PDB entry 6ZDQ | X-ray diffraction, 2.98 A resolution | chains A and C

Chain A:
Protein: Telomerase reverse transcriptase
Organism: Candida albicans SC5314
Notes: EC 2.7.7.49
Reference sequence: A0A1D8PEA0 (A0A1D8PEA0_CANAL); numbering as in UniProt (aligned over 177-867)
Amino-acid sequence (697 residues; row label = number of the first residue in the row):
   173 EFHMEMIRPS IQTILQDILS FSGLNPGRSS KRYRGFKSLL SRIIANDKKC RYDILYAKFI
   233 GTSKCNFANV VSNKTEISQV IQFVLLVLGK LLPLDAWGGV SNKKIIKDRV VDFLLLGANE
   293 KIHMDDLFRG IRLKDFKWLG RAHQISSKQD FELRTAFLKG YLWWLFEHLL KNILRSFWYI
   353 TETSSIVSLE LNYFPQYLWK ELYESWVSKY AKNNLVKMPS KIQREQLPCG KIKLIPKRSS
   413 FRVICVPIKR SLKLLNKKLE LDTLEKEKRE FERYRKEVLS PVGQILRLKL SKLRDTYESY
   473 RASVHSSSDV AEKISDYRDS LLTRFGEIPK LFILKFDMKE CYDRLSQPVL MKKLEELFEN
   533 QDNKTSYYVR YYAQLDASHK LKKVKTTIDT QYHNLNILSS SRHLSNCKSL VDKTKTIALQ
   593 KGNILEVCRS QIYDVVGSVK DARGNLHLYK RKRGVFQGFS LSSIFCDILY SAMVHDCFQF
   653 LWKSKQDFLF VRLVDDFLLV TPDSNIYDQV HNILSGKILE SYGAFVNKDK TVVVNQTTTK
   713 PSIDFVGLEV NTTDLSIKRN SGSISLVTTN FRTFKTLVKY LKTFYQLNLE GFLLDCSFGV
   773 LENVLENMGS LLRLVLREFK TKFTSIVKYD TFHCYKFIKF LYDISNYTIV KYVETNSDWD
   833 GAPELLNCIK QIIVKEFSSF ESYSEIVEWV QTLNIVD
Not modelled in the structure: 173-174, 552-564, 578-582
Differences from the reference sequence: expression tag (173-176, 868-869)
From the paper describing this entry:
  - catalytic residues: Asp509, Asp667, Asp668
  - mutagenesis - D509A, D667A, D668A: abolished catalytic activity
  - conformationally variable residues (order/disorder transition): Lys552 to Tyr564, Asn578 to Leu582

Chain C:
Molecule: 65-nt RNA strand
Sequence (65 nucleotides; each row starts with the number of its first residue; note: 3 numbers in that range are skipped by the numbering (no residue carries them; nothing is unmodelled there)):
  1259 GGC
  1263 AAGGGCUUCC CGAAUUGUGG AUAG
  1288 UUCAAUACUC GAAAAAAUUG GAAGUAGGGU AUGUU
  1324 GCC

Chain A / chain C interface:
Residue-residue contacts (77; chain A residue first):
  Ser182(A) - U1277(C)  base contact
  Ile183(A) - U1277(C)  base contact
  Pro198(A) - U1269(C)  phosphate contact
  Gly199(A) - U1269(C)  hydrogen bond to the phosphate
  Gly199(A) - U1270(C)  phosphate contact
  Arg200(A) - U1270(C)  salt bridge to the phosphate
  Arg200(A) - C1271(C)  salt bridge to the phosphate
  Ser201(A) - U1270(C)  hydrogen bond to the phosphate
  Ser201(A) - C1271(C)  phosphate contact
  Lys203(A) - C1272(C)  base contact
  Lys203(A) - G1281(C)  hydrogen bond to the base
  Lys203(A) - G1282(C)  hydrogen bond to the base
  Arg204(A) - G1267(C)  hydrogen bond to the phosphate
  Arg204(A) - C1268(C)  salt bridge to the phosphate
  Arg206(A) - G1279(C)  hydrogen bond to the base
  Arg206(A) - G1281(C)  hydrogen bond to the base
  Ser210(A) - G1279(C)  hydrogen bond to the phosphate
  Ser210(A) - U1280(C)  phosphate contact
  Ile216(A) - U1277(C)  base contact
  Lys220(A) - U1277(C)  base contact
  Asp297(A) - A1294(C)  hydrogen bond to the sugar
  Asp297(A) - C1295(C)  sugar contact
  Arg301(A) - U1317(C)  hydrogen bond to the sugar
  Arg301(A) - A1318(C)  sugar contact
  Gly302(A) - A1318(C)  hydrogen bond to the sugar
  Gly302(A) - U1319(C)  phosphate contact
  Ile303(A) - U1319(C)  sugar contact
  Arg304(A) - U1319(C)  salt bridge to the phosphate
  Arg304(A) - G1320(C)  phosphate contact
  Leu305(A) - U1319(C)  hydrogen bond to the phosphate
  Leu305(A) - G1320(C)  hydrogen bond to the phosphate
  Lys306(A) - G1320(C)  hydrogen bond to the phosphate
  Arg313(A) - G1267(C)  phosphate contact
  Arg313(A) - G1281(C)  salt bridge to the phosphate
  Ile317(A) - A1291(C)  base contact
  Ser318(A) - G1266(C)  hydrogen bond to the sugar
  Ser318(A) - A1291(C)  base contact
  Ser319(A) - G1266(C)  base contact
  Ser319(A) - G1267(C)  hydrogen bond to the sugar
  Ser319(A) - C1290(C)  base contact
  Ser319(A) - A1291(C)  hydrogen bond to the base
  Lys320(A) - C1290(C)  salt bridge to the phosphate
  Lys320(A) - A1291(C)  base contact
  Lys320(A) - A1292(C)  sugar contact
  Gln321(A) - G1266(C)  base contact
  Gln321(A) - G1267(C)  sugar contact
  Gln321(A) - U1289(C)  hydrogen bond to the phosphate
  Gln321(A) - C1290(C)  hydrogen bond to the sugar
  Asp322(A) - G1267(C)  sugar contact
  Phe323(A) - A1291(C)  base contact
  Phe323(A) - U1319(C)  base contact
  Phe323(A) - G1320(C)  sugar contact
  Glu324(A) - A1292(C)  hydrogen bond to the sugar
  Glu324(A) - U1293(C)  sugar contact
  Leu325(A) - C1268(C)  sugar contact
  Lys331(A) - A1294(C)  sugar contact
  His575(A) - A1309(C)  base contact
  Arg744(A) - C1295(C)  hydrogen bond to the sugar
  Arg744(A) - U1296(C)  sugar contact
  Thr745(A) - U1296(C)  phosphate contact
  Thr745(A) - C1297(C)  phosphate contact
  Lys747(A) - C1297(C)  phosphate contact
  Lys747(A) - G1298(C)  salt bridge to the phosphate
  Lys747(A) - G1307(C)  sugar contact
  Lys747(A) - G1308(C)  phosphate contact
  Lys747(A) - G1311(C)  base contact
  Lys800(A) - U1317(C)  sugar contact
  Tyr801(A) - G1316(C)  hydrogen bond to the base
  Tyr801(A) - U1317(C)  sugar contact
  Asp802(A) - U1296(C)  hydrogen bond to the sugar
  Asp802(A) - C1297(C)  phosphate contact
  Thr803(A) - C1297(C)  sugar contact
  Thr803(A) - G1315(C)  hydrogen bond to the base
  His805(A) - C1297(C)  hydrogen bond to the phosphate
  His805(A) - G1298(C)  salt bridge to the phosphate
  Lys808(A) - G1298(C)  phosphate contact
  Lys811(A) - U1306(C)  salt bridge to the phosphate
Also at the interface, not in a pair above, chain A (48 interface residues in all): Pro181, Asn197, Ser202, Lys209, Ser213, Lys751, Tyr807
Also at the interface, not in a pair above, chain C (36 interface residues in all): G1265, C1273, U1278

Summary:
48 residues of chain A face 36 of chain C across their interface; the contacts include 25 hydrogen bonds and 9
salt bridges. Polar pairs include Lys203(A)-G1281(C), Lys203(A)-G1282(C) and Arg206(A)-G1279(C). From the
paper: catalytic residues Asp509(A), Asp667(A) and Asp668(A); D509A, D667A and D668A of chain A abolish
catalytic activity.
Chain A is Telomerase reverse transcriptase (Candida albicans SC5314) and chain C is a 65-nt RNA strand; the
structure, Structure of telomerase from Candida albicans in complexe with TWJ fragment of telomeric RNA, was
determined by X-ray diffraction together with 6ZD1, 6ZD2, 6ZD6, 6ZDP and 6ZDU from the same study.
